8Z4J - chains L and N of the 13 polymer chains in the assembly; structure by electron microscopy, 2.97 A resolution.

== Chain L ==
Name: Protein structure
Amino-acid sequence (609 residues; each row starts with the number of its first residue):
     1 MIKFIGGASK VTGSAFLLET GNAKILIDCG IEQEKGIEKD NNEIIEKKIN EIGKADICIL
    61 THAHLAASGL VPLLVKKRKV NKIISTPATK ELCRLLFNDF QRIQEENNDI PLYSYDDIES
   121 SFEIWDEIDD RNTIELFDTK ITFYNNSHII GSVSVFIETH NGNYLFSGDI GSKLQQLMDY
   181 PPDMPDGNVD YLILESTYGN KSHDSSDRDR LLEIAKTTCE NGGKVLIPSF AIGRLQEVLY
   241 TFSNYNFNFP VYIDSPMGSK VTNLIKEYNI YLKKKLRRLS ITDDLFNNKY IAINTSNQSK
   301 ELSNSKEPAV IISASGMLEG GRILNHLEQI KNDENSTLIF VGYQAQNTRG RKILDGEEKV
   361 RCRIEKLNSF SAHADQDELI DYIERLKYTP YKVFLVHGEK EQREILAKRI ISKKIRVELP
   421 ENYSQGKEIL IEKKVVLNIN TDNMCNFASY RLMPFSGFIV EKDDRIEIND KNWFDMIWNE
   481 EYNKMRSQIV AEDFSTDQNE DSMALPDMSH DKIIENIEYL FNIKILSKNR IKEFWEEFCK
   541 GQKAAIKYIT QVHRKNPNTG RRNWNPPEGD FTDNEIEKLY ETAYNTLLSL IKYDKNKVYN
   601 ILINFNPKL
Disordered / not traced: 1-432, 463-464, 489-509, 569-571

== Chain N ==
Molecule: 60-nt RNA strand
Sequence (60 nucleotides; row label = number of the first residue in the row; numbers below 1 keep their minus sign (G-19 is residue -19)):
   -19 GAACAGAAGA ACACCUAAAC GCGAAGCGCA CCUAAUUUCG AAUCCAGCAU GAGAAGCUAA
Disordered / not traced: -19 to -17, -11 to 8, 38-40

== How chain L and chain N interact ==
Contacting residue pairs (16):
  Ser527(L) - A35(N)  hydrogen bond to the phosphate
  Ser527(L) - G36(N)  phosphate contact
  Lys528(L) - G36(N)  hydrogen bond to the phosphate
  Asn529(L) - A35(N)  phosphate contact
  Arg530(L) - A34(N)  salt bridge to the phosphate
  Arg530(L) - A35(N)  salt bridge to the phosphate
  Val552(L) - A34(N)  phosphate contact
  Asn556(L) - G31(N)  hydrogen bond to the phosphate
  Asn558(L) - U30(N)  hydrogen bond to the phosphate
  Asn558(L) - G31(N)  hydrogen bond to the phosphate
  Thr559(L) - U30(N)  sugar contact
  Thr559(L) - G31(N)  sugar contact
  Asn563(L) - G33(N)  phosphate contact
  Asn563(L) - A34(N)  phosphate contact
  Asn565(L) - A34(N)  hydrogen bond to the sugar
  Asn565(L) - A35(N)  sugar contact
Other interface residues (no listed pair), chain L (11 interface residues in all): Ile525
Other interface residues (no listed pair), chain N (7 interface residues in all): A32

== Overview ==
Chain L and chain N form an interface of 11 and 7 residues respectively; the contacts include 6 hydrogen bonds
and 2 salt bridges. Polar pairs include Asn565(L)-A34(N), Ser527(L)-A35(N) and Lys528(L)-G36(N).
Here chain L is Protein structure and chain N is a 60-nt RNA strand. Entry 8Z4J (Cryo-EM structure of
CTR-bound type VII CRISPR-Cas complex at substrate-engaged state II) was determined by electron microscopy
together with 8YHD, 8YHE, 8Z4L, 8Z99, 8Z9C and 8Z9E from the same study.
